2QN6 - chains A and C of the 3 polymer chains in the assembly; structure by X-ray diffraction, 2.15 A resolution.

Chain A:
Protein: Translation initiation factor 2 gamma subunit
From: Sulfolobus solfataricus
UniProtKB: Q980A5 (IF2G_SULSO); residues 2-415 here = UniProt positions 2-415
Amino-acid sequence (414 residues; numbered 2 to 415; the number before each row is that of its first residue):
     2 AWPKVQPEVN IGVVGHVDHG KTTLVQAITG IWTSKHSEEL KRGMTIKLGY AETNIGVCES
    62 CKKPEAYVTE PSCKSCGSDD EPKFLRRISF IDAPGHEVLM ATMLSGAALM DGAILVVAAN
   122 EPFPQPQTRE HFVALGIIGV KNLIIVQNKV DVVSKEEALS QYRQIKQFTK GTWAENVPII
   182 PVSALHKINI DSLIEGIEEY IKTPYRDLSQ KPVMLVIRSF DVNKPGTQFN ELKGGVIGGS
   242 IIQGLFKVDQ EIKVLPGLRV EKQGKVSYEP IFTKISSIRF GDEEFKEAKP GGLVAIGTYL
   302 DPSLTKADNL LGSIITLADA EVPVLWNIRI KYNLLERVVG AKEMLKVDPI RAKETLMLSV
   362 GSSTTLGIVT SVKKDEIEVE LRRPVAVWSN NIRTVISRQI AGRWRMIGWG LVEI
Not modelled in the structure: 35-48, 341-347
Disulfides: Cys-59/Cys-74, Cys-62/Cys-77
Metal / ion sites: Mg2+: Thr-23 (together with GDP)
Small-molecule neighbours: GDP (guanosine-5'-diphosphate): His-17, Val-18, Asp-19, His-20, Gly-21, Lys-22, Thr-23, Thr-24, Asn-149, Lys-150, Asp-152, Val-153, Ser-184, Ala-185, Leu-186
What the authors report for this chain:
  - Mg2+ coordination: Thr-23
  - conformationally variable residues (order/disorder transition): Lys-36 to Lys-48

Chain C:
Protein: Translation initiation factor 2 beta subunit
From: Sulfolobus solfataricus
Notes: fragment: helix 1, res 2 to 19
UniProtKB: Q97W59 (IF2B_SULSO); numbering as in UniProt (aligned over 2-19)
Amino-acid sequence (18 residues; numbered 2 to 19; the number before each row is that of its first residue):
     2 SSEKEYVEML DRLYSKLP

How chain A and chain C interact:
Residue-residue contacts - 38 pairs, chain A then chain C:
  Pro-65(A) with Arg-13(C)
  Glu-66(A) with Arg-13(C), salt bridge
  Gln-148(A) with Tyr-7(C), hydrogen bond
  Val-151(A) with Leu-11(C), hydrophobic; Leu-14(C), hydrophobic; Tyr-15(C), hydrogen bond (backbone-side chain)
  Asp-152(A) with Leu-18(C)
  Val-154(A) with Tyr-15(C), hydrogen bond (backbone-side chain)
  Ser-155(A) with Tyr-15(C)
  Lys-156(A) with Leu-11(C); Asp-12(C), salt bridge; Tyr-15(C), hydrogen bond (backbone-side chain)
  Ala-159(A) with Tyr-7(C), hydrogen bond (backbone-side chain); Leu-11(C), hydrophobic; Tyr-15(C)
  Leu-160(A) with Tyr-7(C)
  Tyr-163(A) with Ser-3(C); Glu-4(C), hydrogen bond (side chain-backbone); Tyr-7(C), hydrophobic
  Arg-164(A) with Glu-4(C), salt bridge
  Lys-167(A) with Ser-2(C)
  Asn-177(A) with Ser-2(C), hydrogen bond (backbone-side chain)
  Val-178(A) with Ser-2(C)
  Pro-179(A) with Ser-2(C)
  Ile-180(A) with Tyr-7(C)
  Ile-181(A) with Met-10(C), hydrophobic
  Pro-182(A) with Leu-11(C); Leu-14(C)
  Val-183(A) with Leu-14(C), hydrophobic
  His-187(A) with Pro-19(C)
  Ile-189(A) with Leu-14(C); Lys-17(C); Leu-18(C), hydrophobic
  Asn-190(A) with Met-10(C); Arg-13(C); Leu-14(C)
  Asp-192(A) with Arg-13(C), salt bridge
  Ser-193(A) with Met-10(C)
Other interface residues (no listed pair), chain A (26 interface residues in all): Ser-184
Other interface residues (no listed pair), chain C (14 interface residues in all): Val-8

Overview:
26 residues of chain A and 14 residues of chain C are in contact; the contacts include 7 hydrogen bonds and 4
salt bridges. Among the polar pairs are Glu-66(A)/Arg-13(C), Lys-156(A)/Asp-12(C) and Arg-164(A)/Glu-4(C).
Ligands of chain A: GDP. The paper reports Mg2+ coordination by Thr-23(A); conformational variability at
Lys-36(A).
Chain A is Translation initiation factor 2 gamma subunit and chain C is Translation initiation factor 2 beta
subunit, both from Sulfolobus solfataricus; the structure, Structure of an archaeal heterotrimeric initiation
factor 2 reveals a nucleotide state between the GTP and ..., was determined by X-ray diffraction (same
publication as 2QMU).
